Entry 1Z1G (X-ray diffraction, 4.40 A resolution (low resolution: residue-level contacts below are approximate; hydrogen-bond / salt-bridge calls are withheld)); this record covers chains I and A of the 12 polymer chains in the assembly.

== Chain I ==
Molecule: 29-nt DNA strand
Sequence (29 nucleotides; each row starts with the number of its first residue):
     1 AACTCTGCTT TTTACAACAA AGTTGGATC

== Chain A ==
Protein: Integrase
Source organism: Enterobacteria phage lambda
Reference sequence: P03700 (VINT_LAMBD); residues 1-356 here = UniProt positions 1-356
Amino-acid sequence (356 residues; row label = number of the first residue in the row):
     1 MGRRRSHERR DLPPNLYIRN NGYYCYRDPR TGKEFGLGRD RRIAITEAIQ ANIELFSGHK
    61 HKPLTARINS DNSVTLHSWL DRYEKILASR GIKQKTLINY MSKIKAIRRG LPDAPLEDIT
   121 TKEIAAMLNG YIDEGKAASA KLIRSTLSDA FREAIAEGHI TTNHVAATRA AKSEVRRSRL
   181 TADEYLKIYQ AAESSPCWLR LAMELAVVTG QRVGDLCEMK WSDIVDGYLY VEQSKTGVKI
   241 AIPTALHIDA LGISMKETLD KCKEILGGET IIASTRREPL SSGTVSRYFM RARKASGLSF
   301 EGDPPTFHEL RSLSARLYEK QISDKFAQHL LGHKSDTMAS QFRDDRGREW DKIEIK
Not modelled in the structure: 1-7
Differences from the reference sequence: modified residue (1, 101, 127, 203, 219, 255, 290, 338); engineered mutation Phe342 (Tyr in P03700)
Modified / non-standard residues: Mse1 (selenomethionine); Mse101, Mse127, Mse203, Mse219, Mse255, Mse290, Mse338 (selenomethionine; parent Met)
UniProt features mapped onto this chain:
  - active site: Arg212, Lys235, His308, Arg311, His333
  - mutagenesis: Glu47 (E47A: Complete loss of interaction with the integrase)
Reported in the primary citation:
  - binding site for the 25-nt DNA strand: Asn15, Asn20
  - binding site for the 25-nt DNA strand: Glu34, Gly36
  - specificity-determining residues: Tyr17, Arg27
  - mutagenesis - Y342F: abolished catalytic activity (citing earlier work)

== How chain I and chain A interact ==
Contacting residue pairs (30):
  DA1(I) - Tyr288(A)
  DA2(I) - Arg276(A)
  DG7(I) - Lys105(A)
  DG7(I) - Arg109(A)
  DG7(I) - Lys136(A)
  DC8(I) - Arg109(A)
  DC8(I) - Lys136(A)
  DT9(I) - Gly135(A)
  DT9(I) - Lys136(A)
  DT9(I) - Ser139(A)
  DT9(I) - Arg176(A)
  DT10(I) - Leu142(A)
  DT10(I) - Val175(A)
  DT10(I) - Arg176(A)
  DT10(I) - Arg177(A)
  DT11(I) - Val175(A)
  DT11(I) - Arg212(A)
  DT11(I) - Lys235(A)
  DT11(I) - His308(A)
  DT11(I) - Phe342(A)
  DT12(I) - Arg212(A)
  DT12(I) - Lys235(A)
  DT12(I) - Thr236(A)
  DT12(I) - Arg311(A)
  DT12(I) - Phe342(A)
  DT13(I) - Thr236(A)
  DT13(I) - Gly332(A)
  DT13(I) - His333(A)
  DT13(I) - Lys334(A)
  DT13(I) - Mse338(A)
Interface residues without a listed pair, chain I (11 interface residues in all): DT4, DC5
Interface residues without a listed pair, chain A (31 interface residues in all): Asn99, Tyr131, Ala137, Ala138, Ser173, Arg179, Val238, Arg287, Asp303, Arg346

== Summary ==
11 residues of chain I and 31 residues of chain A are in contact. Curated annotation (UniProt) lists 5
active-site residues and one mutagenesis site on chain A. From the paper: a binding site for the 25-nt DNA
strand at Asn15(A), Asn20(A) and Glu34(A) among others; Y342F of chain A abolishes catalytic activity.
Here chain I is a 29-nt DNA strand and chain A is Integrase (Enterobacteria phage lambda). Entry 1Z1G (Crystal
structure of a lambda integrase tetramer bound to a Holliday junction) was determined by X-ray diffraction
together with 1Z19 and 1Z1B from the same study.
